9G9B - chains G and R of the 11 polymer chains in the assembly; structure by electron microscopy, 3.07 A resolution.

Chain G:
Molecule: CRISPR system Cms protein Csm4
Organism: Enterococcus italicus DSM 15952
Reference sequence: E6LHV4 (CSM4_ENTI1); numbering as in UniProt (aligned over 1-307)
Amino-acid sequence (307 residues; row label = number of the first residue in the row):
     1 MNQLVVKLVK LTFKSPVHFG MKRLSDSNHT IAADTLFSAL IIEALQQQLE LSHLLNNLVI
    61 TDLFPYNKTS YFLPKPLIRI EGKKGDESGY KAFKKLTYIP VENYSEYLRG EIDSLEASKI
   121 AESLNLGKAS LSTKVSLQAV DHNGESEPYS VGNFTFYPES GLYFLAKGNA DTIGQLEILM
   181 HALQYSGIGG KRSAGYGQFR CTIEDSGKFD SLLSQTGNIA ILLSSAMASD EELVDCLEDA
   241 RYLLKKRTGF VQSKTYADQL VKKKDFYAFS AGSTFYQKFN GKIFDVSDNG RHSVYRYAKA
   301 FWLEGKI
Unresolved in the structure: 1-3

Chain R:
Molecule: 45-nt RNA strand
Organism: Enterococcus italicus DSM 15952
Sequence (45 nucleotides; row label = number of the first residue in the row; numbers below 1 keep their minus sign (A-7 is residue -7)):
    -7 ACGAGAACAU GCGCGACAUU CCGAAGAACG CUGAAGCGCU GGGGG
Unresolved in the structure: 28-37

Interface between chain G and chain R:
Residue-residue contacts (58; chain G residue first):
  His18(G) - A-4(R)  salt bridge to the phosphate
  Gly20(G) - A-4(R)  phosphate contact
  Met21(G) - G-5(R)  sugar contact
  Lys22(G) - G-5(R)  hydrogen bond to the sugar
  Arg23(G) - G-5(R)  hydrogen bond to the sugar
  Leu24(G) - A-1(R)  base contact
  Thr35(G) - C-6(R)  phosphate contact
  Thr35(G) - G-5(R)  hydrogen bond to the phosphate
  Ser38(G) - C-6(R)  hydrogen bond to the sugar
  Ala39(G) - C-6(R)  base contact
  Ile41(G) - A-7(R)  phosphate contact
  Ile42(G) - A-7(R)  sugar contact
  Ile42(G) - C-6(R)  base contact
  Leu45(G) - A-7(R)  base contact
  Thr133(G) - A1(R)  base contact
  Lys134(G) - A1(R)  phosphate contact
  Val135(G) - A-1(R)  phosphate contact
  Val135(G) - C0(R)  sugar contact
  Val135(G) - A1(R)  hydrogen bond to the phosphate
  Ser136(G) - A-1(R)  hydrogen bond to the sugar
  Leu137(G) - A-1(R)  sugar contact
  Leu137(G) - C0(R)  hydrogen bond to the phosphate
  Leu137(G) - U2(R)  sugar contact
  Gln138(G) - A-1(R)  sugar contact
  Gln138(G) - C0(R)  phosphate contact
  Ser146(G) - U2(R)  base contact
  Glu147(G) - A-1(R)  base contact
  Pro148(G) - A1(R)  base contact
  Tyr149(G) - A-1(R)  stacking on the base
  Leu183(G) - C-6(R)  base contact
  Ser186(G) - C-6(R)  base contact
  Gly187(G) - C-6(R)  hydrogen bond to the base
  Ile188(G) - C-6(R)  base contact
  Gly189(G) - C-6(R)  hydrogen bond to the sugar
  Gly190(G) - A-4(R)  phosphate contact
  Gly190(G) - G-3(R)  phosphate contact
  Lys191(G) - G-3(R)  phosphate contact
  Lys191(G) - A-1(R)  hydrogen bond to the base
  Arg192(G) - C-6(R)  base contact
  Arg192(G) - G-3(R)  phosphate contact
  Ser193(G) - A-2(R)  hydrogen bond to the phosphate
  Thr248(G) - G-5(R)  hydrogen bond to the base
  Gly249(G) - G-5(R)  base contact
  Phe250(G) - C-6(R)  phosphate contact
  Phe250(G) - G-5(R)  base contact
  Phe250(G) - A-4(R)  stacking on the base
  Val251(G) - A-7(R)  sugar contact
  Val251(G) - C-6(R)  phosphate contact
  Gln252(G) - A-7(R)  hydrogen bond to the sugar
  Gln252(G) - C-6(R)  hydrogen bond to the phosphate
  Gln252(G) - A-4(R)  hydrogen bond to the phosphate
  Gln252(G) - G-3(R)  sugar contact
  Ser253(G) - A-7(R)  hydrogen bond to the sugar
  Lys262(G) - G-5(R)  hydrogen bond to the base
  Lys263(G) - C-6(R)  salt bridge to the phosphate
  His292(G) - A-7(R)  stacking on the base
  Ser293(G) - A-7(R)  base contact
  Tyr295(G) - A-7(R)  sugar contact
Other interface residues (no listed pair), chain G (45 interface residues in all): Arg247, Leu260, Val294

In short:
Chain G and chain R form an interface of 45 and 10 residues respectively, with 17 hydrogen bonds, 2 salt
bridges and 3 aromatic stacking contacts. Polar pairs include Gly187(G)-C-6(R), Lys191(G)-A-1(R) and
Thr248(G)-G-5(R).
Here chain G is CRISPR system Cms protein Csm4 and chain R is a 45-nt RNA strand, both from Enterococcus
italicus DSM 15952. Entry 9G9B (CryoEM structure of Enterococcus italicus Csm-crRNA (4.3) complex) was
determined by electron microscopy (same publication as 9G9A, 9G9C, 9G9D, 9G9E, 9G9F, 9G9G and 4 further
entries).
